PDB entry 1Z92 | X-ray diffraction, 2.80 A resolution | chains A and B

[Chain A]
Name: Interleukin-2
Source organism: Homo sapiens
UniProtKB: P60568 (IL2_HUMAN); residues 1-133 here correspond to UniProt positions 21-153 (UniProt number = residue number + 20)
Chain sequence (133 residues; each row starts with the number of its first residue):
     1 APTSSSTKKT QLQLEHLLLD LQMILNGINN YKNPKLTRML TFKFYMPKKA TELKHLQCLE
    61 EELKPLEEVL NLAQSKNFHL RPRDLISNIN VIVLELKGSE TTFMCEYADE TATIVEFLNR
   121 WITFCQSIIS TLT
Disordered / not traced: 1-5, 74-80
Disulfide bonds: Cys58-Cys105
Swiss-Prot annotation at these positions:
  - glycosylation: Thr3 (O-linked (GalNAc...) threonine)

[Chain B]
Name: Interleukin-2 receptor alpha chain
Source organism: Homo sapiens
Notes: fragment: extracellular domain
UniProtKB: P01589 (IL2RA_HUMAN); residues 1-217 here correspond to UniProt positions 22-238 (UniProt number = residue number + 21)
Chain sequence (219 residues; each row starts with the number of its first residue; numbers below 1 keep their minus sign (Asp-1 is residue -1)):
    -1 DPELCDDDPP EIPHATFKAM AYKEGTMLNC ECKRGFRRIK SGSLYMLCTG NSSHSSWDNQ
    59 CQCTSSATRN TTKQVTPQPE EQKERKTTEM QSPMQPVDQA SLPGHCREPP PWENEATERI
   119 YHFVVGQMVY YQCVQGYRAL HRGPAESVCK MTHGKTRWTQ PQLICTGEME TSQFPGEEKP
   179 QASPEGRPES ETSCLVTTTD FQIQTEMAAT METSIFTTE
Disordered / not traced: 48-52, 65-103, 166-217
Differences from the reference sequence: cloning artifact (-1 to 0)
Disulfide bonds: Cys3-Cys147, Cys28-Cys59, Cys30-Cys61, Cys46-Cys104, Cys131-Cys163

[How chain A and chain B interact]
Residue-residue contacts (43):
  Pro34(A) with Asp4(B); Lys153(B)
  Lys35(A) with Leu2(B), hydrogen bond (side chain-backbone); Asp4(B), salt bridge
  Thr37(A) with Asp4(B), hydrogen bond (side chain-backbone)
  Arg38(A) with Cys3(B); Asp4(B); Asp6(B), salt bridge; Tyr119(B), hydrogen bond (side chain-backbone); His120(B), hydrogen bond
  Thr41(A) with Asn27(B), hydrogen bond; Ile118(B); His120(B), hydrogen bond
  Phe42(A) with Asn27(B); Leu42(B), hydrophobic; Tyr43(B), hydrophobic; His120(B)
  Lys43(A) with Glu29(B), salt bridge; Arg36(B), hydrogen bond (backbone-side chain); Leu42(B)
  Phe44(A) with Leu42(B), hydrophobic
  Tyr45(A) with Arg35(B); Arg36(B), hydrogen bond (side chain-backbone)
  Glu61(A) with Lys38(B), salt bridge; Ser39(B)
  Glu62(A) with Arg36(B), salt bridge
  Pro65(A) with Arg36(B); Gly40(B); Leu42(B)
  Glu68(A) with Ser41(B); Leu42(B), hydrogen bond (side chain-backbone); Tyr43(B), hydrogen bond (backbone-side chain); Asn57(B)
  Val69(A) with Leu42(B), hydrophobic
  Leu72(A) with Leu2(B), hydrophobic; Met25(B), hydrophobic; Tyr43(B), hydrophobic
  Cys105(A) with Lys38(B), hydrogen bond (backbone-side chain)
  Glu106(A) with Arg35(B), hydrogen bond (backbone-side chain)
  Tyr107(A) with Arg35(B); Lys38(B)
  Ala108(A) with Arg35(B)
  Asp109(A) with Ser64(B)
Interface residues without a listed pair, chain A (21 interface residues in all): Asn71
Interface residues without a listed pair, chain B (22 interface residues in all): Glu1

[In short]
Chain A and chain B form an interface of 21 and 22 residues respectively, with 12 hydrogen bonds and 5 salt
bridges. Polar pairs include Lys35(A)-Asp4(B), Arg38(A)-Asp6(B) and Lys43(A)-Glu29(B).
Here chain A is Interleukin-2 and chain B is Interleukin-2 receptor alpha chain, both from Homo sapiens. Entry
1Z92 (structure of interleukin-2 with its alpha receptor) was determined by X-ray diffraction.
